1LHY - chain A; structure by X-ray diffraction, 2.00 A resolution.

Chain A:
Molecule: Class A beta-Lactamase- TEM 30
Organism: Escherichia coli
Notes: EC 3.5.2.6
UniProtKB: P62593 (BLAT_ECOLI); residues 26-288 here correspond to UniProt positions 24-286 (UniProt number = residue number - 2)
Sequence (263 residues; numbered 26 to 290; 2 numbers in that range are skipped by the numbering (no residue carries them; nothing is unmodelled there); the number before each row is that of its first residue):
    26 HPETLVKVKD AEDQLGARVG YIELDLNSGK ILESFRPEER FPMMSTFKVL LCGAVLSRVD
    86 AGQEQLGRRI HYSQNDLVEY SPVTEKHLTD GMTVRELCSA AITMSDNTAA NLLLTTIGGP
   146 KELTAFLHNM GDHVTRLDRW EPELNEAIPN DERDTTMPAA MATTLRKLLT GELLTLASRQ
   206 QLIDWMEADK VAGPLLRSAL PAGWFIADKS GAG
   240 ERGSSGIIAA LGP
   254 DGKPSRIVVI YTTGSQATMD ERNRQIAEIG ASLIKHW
Differences from the reference sequence: engineered mutation S243 (Arg241 in P62593)
Curated features (UniProtKB/Swiss-Prot):
  - active site: S70 (Acyl-ester intermediate), E168 (Proton acceptor)
  - binding site (substrate): K234 to G236
Disulfides: C77-C123
From the paper describing this entry:
  - mutagenesis - M69I, M69V: decreased stability
  - mutagenesis - M69I/M182T (1.6 kcal/mol), M69L (1.0 kcal/mol), M182T: increased stability
  - mutagenesis - M182T: unchanged catalytic activity (citing earlier work)

Summary:
From UniProt: active-site residues S70 and E168 and 3 substrate-binding residues. The paper reports that
M69I/M182T, M69L and M182T increase stability; M69I and M69V reduce stability.
Chain A is Class A beta-Lactamase- TEM 30 (Escherichia coli); the structure, Crystal structure of TEM-30
beta-Lactamase at 2.0 Angstrom, was determined by X-ray diffraction together with 1LI0 and 1LI9 from the same
study.
